PDB entry 6SC2 | electron microscopy, 3.90 A resolution | chains D and M of the 14 polymer chains in the assembly

# Chain D
Protein: WD repeat-containing protein 34
Source organism: Homo sapiens
UniProtKB: Q96EX3 (WDR34_HUMAN); numbering as in UniProt (aligned over 1-536)
Chain sequence (564 residues; row label = number of the first residue in the row):
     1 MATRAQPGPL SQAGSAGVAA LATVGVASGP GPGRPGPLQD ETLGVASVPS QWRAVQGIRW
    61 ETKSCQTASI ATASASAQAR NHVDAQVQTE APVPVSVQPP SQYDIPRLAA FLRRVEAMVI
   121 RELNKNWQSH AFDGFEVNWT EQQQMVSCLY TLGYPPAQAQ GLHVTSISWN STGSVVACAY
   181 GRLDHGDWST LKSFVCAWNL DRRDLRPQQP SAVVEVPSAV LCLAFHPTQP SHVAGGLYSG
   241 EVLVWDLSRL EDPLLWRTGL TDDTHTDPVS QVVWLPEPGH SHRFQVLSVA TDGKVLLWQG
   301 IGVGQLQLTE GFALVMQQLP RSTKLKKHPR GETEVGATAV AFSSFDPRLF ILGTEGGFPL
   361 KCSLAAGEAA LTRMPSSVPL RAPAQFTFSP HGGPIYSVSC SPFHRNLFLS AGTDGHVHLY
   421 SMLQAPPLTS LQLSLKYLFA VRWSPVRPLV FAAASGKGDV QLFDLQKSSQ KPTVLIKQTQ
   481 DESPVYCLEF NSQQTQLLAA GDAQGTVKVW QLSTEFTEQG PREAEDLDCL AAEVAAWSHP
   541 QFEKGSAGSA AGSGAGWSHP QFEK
Not modelled in the structure: 1-57, 310-323, 365-381, 535-564
Construct notes: expression tag (537-564)
Swiss-Prot annotation at these positions:
  - region: Arg-80 to Val-93 (DYNLL2 binding), Pro-106 to Ala-131 (DYNLRB1 binding)
  - modified residue: Ser-15 (Phosphoserine)
  - natural variant: Cys-148 (C148F: In SRTD11), Arg-182 (R182W: In SRTD11), Ala-341 (A341V: In SRTD11), Thr-354 (T354M: In SRTD11), Pro-390 (P390L: In SRTD11), Gly-393 (G393S: In SRTD11), Ser-410 (S410I: In SRTD11), Lys-436 (K436R: In SRTD11), Arg-447 (R447Q: In SRTD11; R447W: In SRTD11)

# Chain M
Protein: Dynein light chain 1, cytoplasmic
Source organism: Homo sapiens
UniProtKB: P63167 (DYL1_HUMAN); residues 1-89 here = UniProt positions 1-89
Chain sequence (89 residues; numbered 1 to 89; the number before each row is that of its first residue):
     1 MCDRKAVIKN ADMSEEMQQD SVECATQALE KYNIEKDIAA HIKKEFDKKY NPTWHCIVGR
    61 NFGSYVTHET KHFIYFYLGQ VAILLFKSG
Not modelled in the structure: 1-3

# Interface between chain D and chain M
Pairs across the interface (16; chain D residue first):
  Arg-59(D) / His-68(M)
  Arg-59(D) / Glu-69(M)
  Arg-59(D) / Thr-70(M)  hydrogen bond (backbone-backbone)
  Trp-60(D) / His-68(M)
  Glu-61(D) / Thr-67(M)
  Glu-61(D) / His-68(M)  hydrogen bond (backbone-backbone)
  Thr-62(D) / Val-66(M)
  Lys-63(D) / Tyr-65(M)
  Lys-63(D) / Val-66(M)  hydrogen bond (backbone-backbone)
  Ser-64(D) / Ser-64(M)
  Cys-65(D) / Gly-63(M)
  Cys-65(D) / Ser-64(M)  hydrogen bond (backbone-backbone)
  Gln-66(D) / Phe-62(M)
  Thr-67(D) / Arg-60(M)
  Thr-67(D) / Phe-62(M)  hydrogen bond (backbone-backbone)
  Ala-68(D) / Arg-60(M)
Other interface residues (no listed pair), chain M (11 interface residues in all): Asn-61

# Summary
10 residues of chain D and 11 residues of chain M are in contact; the contacts include 5 hydrogen bonds. The
backbones hydrogen-bond at Arg-59(D)/Thr-70(M), Glu-61(D)/His-68(M) and Lys-63(D)/Val-66(M).
Here chain D is WD repeat-containing protein 34 and chain M is Dynein light chain 1, cytoplasmic, both from
Homo sapiens. Entry 6SC2 (Structure of the dynein-2 complex; IFT-train bound model) was determined by electron
microscopy (same publication as 6RLA and 6RLB).
